7KRP - chains A and B of the 6 polymer chains in the assembly; structure by electron microscopy, 3.20 A resolution.

[Chain A]
Name: RNA-directed RNA polymerase
From: Severe acute respiratory syndrome coronavirus 2
Notes: EC 2.7.7.48
UniProtKB: P0DTD1 (R1AB_SARS2); residues 1-932 here correspond to UniProt positions 4393-5324 (UniProt number = residue number + 4392)
Chain sequence (932 residues; numbered 1 to 932; the number before each row is that of its first residue):
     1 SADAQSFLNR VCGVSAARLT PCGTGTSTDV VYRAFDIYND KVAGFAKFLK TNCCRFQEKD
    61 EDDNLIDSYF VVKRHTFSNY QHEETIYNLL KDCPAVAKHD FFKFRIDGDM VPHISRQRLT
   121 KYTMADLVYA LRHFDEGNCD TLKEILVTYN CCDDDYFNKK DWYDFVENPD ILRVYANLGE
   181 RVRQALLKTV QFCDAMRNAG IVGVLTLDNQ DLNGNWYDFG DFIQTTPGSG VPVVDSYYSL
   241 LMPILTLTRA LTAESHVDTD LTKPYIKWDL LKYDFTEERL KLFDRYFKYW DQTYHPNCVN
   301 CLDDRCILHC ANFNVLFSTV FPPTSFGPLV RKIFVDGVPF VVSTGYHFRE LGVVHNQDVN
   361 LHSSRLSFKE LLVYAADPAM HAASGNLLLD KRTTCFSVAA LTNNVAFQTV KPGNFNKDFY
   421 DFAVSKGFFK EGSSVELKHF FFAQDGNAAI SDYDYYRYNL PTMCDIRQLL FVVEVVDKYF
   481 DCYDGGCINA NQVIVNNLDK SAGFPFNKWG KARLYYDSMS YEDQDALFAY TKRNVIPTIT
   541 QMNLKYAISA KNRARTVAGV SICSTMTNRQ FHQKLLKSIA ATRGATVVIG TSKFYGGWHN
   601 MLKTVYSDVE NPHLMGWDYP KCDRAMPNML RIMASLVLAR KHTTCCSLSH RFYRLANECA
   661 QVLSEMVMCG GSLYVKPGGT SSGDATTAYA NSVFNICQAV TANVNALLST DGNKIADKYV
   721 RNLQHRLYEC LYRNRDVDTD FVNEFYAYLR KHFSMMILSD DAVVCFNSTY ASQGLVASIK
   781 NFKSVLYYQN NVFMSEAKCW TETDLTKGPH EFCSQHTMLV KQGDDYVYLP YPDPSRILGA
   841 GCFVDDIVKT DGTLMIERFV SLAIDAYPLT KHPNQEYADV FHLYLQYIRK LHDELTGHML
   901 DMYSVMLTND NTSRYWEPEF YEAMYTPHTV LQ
Unresolved in the structure: 1-2, 930-932
Bound ions: Mg2+: Asn209, Asp218 (together with ADP); Zn2+ site 1: His295, Cys301, Cys306, Cys310; Zn2+ site 2: Cys487, His642, Cys645, Cys646
Small-molecule neighbours:
  - chapso (1N7), molecule 1: Arg197, Gly230, Val231, Lys288, Tyr289, Trp290, Asp291
  - chapso (1N7), molecule 2: Val202, Val204, Asp221, Ile223, Val233, Arg733
  - chapso (1N7), molecule 3: Tyr903, Ser904, Val905
  - ADP: Phe35, Lys50, Asn52, Cys53, Lys73, Arg74, His75, Asn79, Arg116, Asp208, Asn209, Tyr217, Asp218, Gly220
Curated features (UniProtKB/Swiss-Prot):
  - region: Lys545 to Arg555 (Interaction with RMP Remdesivir), Thr582 to Pro620 (RdRp Palm N-ter)
  - active site: Ser759, Asp760, Asp761
  - binding site (Mn(2+)): Asn209, Asp218
  - binding site (Zn(2+)): His295, Cys301, Cys306, Cys310, Cys487, His642, Cys645, Cys646
  - site: Gln932 (Cleavage)
Reported in the primary citation:
  - binding site for the 40-nt RNA strand: Lys545, Lys551, Arg553, Arg555
  - catalytic residues: Asp760 (citing earlier work)
  - mutagenesis - D760A: increased binding to BTC scaffolds

[Chain B]
Name: Non-structural protein 8
From: Severe acute respiratory syndrome coronavirus 2
UniProtKB: P0DTD1 (R1AB_SARS2); residues 1-198 here correspond to UniProt positions 3943-4140 (UniProt number = residue number + 3942)
Chain sequence (199 residues; numbered 0 to 198; the number before each row is that of its first residue; numbering starts at 0):
     0 MAIASEFSSL PSYAAFATAQ EAYEQAVANG DSEVVLKKLK KSLNVAKSEF DRDAAMQRKL
    60 EKMADQAMTQ MYKQARSEDK RAKVTSAMQT MLFTMLRKLD NDALNNIINN ARDGCVPLNI
   120 IPLTTAAKLM VVIPDYNTYK NTCDGTTFTY ASALWEIQQV VDADSKIVQL SEISMDNSPN
   180 LAWPLIVTAL RANSAVKLQ
Unresolved in the structure: 0-5, 192-198
Construct notes: initiating methionine (0)
Curated features (UniProtKB/Swiss-Prot):
  - site: Gln198 (Cleavage)

[Chain A / chain B interface]
Contacting residue pairs (102):
  Asp269(A) - Arg111(B)  salt bridge
  Leu270(A) - Ile119(B)
  Leu270(A) - Thr123(B)
  Leu271(A) - Asn109(B)
  Leu271(A) - Val115(B)  hydrophobic
  Leu271(A) - Ile119(B)  hydrophobic
  Tyr273(A) - Asp112(B)  hydrogen bond
  Tyr273(A) - Cys114(B)
  Tyr273(A) - Pro116(B)  hydrophobic
  Pro323(A) - Asn118(B)
  Thr324(A) - Pro116(B)
  Thr324(A) - Asn118(B)
  Thr324(A) - Ile119(B)
  Ser325(A) - Pro116(B)
  Phe326(A) - Pro116(B)
  Phe326(A) - Asn118(B)
  Pro328(A) - Pro116(B)
  Pro328(A) - Leu117(B)  hydrogen bond (backbone-backbone)
  Leu329(A) - Val115(B)
  Val330(A) - Gly113(B)
  Val330(A) - Cys114(B)
  Val330(A) - Val115(B)  hydrogen bond (backbone-backbone)
  Val330(A) - Leu117(B)  hydrophobic
  Val330(A) - Ile120(B)  hydrophobic
  Arg331(A) - Asp112(B)
  Arg331(A) - Cys114(B)  hydrogen bond
  Lys332(A) - Asn104(B)
  Lys332(A) - Ile107(B)
  Val338(A) - Leu95(B)  hydrophobic
  Pro339(A) - Leu95(B)
  Phe340(A) - Leu91(B)  hydrophobic
  Phe340(A) - Leu95(B)  hydrophobic
  Val341(A) - Leu98(B)  hydrophobic
  Thr344(A) - Cys114(B)
  Phe368(A) - Arg80(B)
  Phe368(A) - Val83(B)  hydrophobic
  Phe368(A) - Thr84(B)
  Phe368(A) - Met87(B)  hydrophobic
  Leu371(A) - Thr84(B)
  Leu371(A) - Met87(B)  hydrophobic
  Leu371(A) - Gln88(B)
  Leu371(A) - Leu91(B)  hydrophobic
  Tyr374(A) - Leu91(B)
  Ala375(A) - Met90(B)  hydrophobic
  Pro378(A) - Leu117(B)
  Ala379(A) - Leu117(B)  hydrophobic
  Met380(A) - Met94(B)  hydrophobic
  Met380(A) - Leu95(B)
  Ala382(A) - Leu117(B)  hydrophobic
  Ala382(A) - Pro121(B)
  Ala383(A) - Leu98(B)
  Ala383(A) - Ile120(B)  hydrophobic
  Ser384(A) - Met94(B)
  Ser384(A) - Leu98(B)
  Asn386(A) - Lys127(B)
  Asn386(A) - Met129(B)
  Leu387(A) - Leu122(B)  hydrophobic
  Leu387(A) - Ala125(B)
  Leu387(A) - Lys127(B)  hydrogen bond (backbone-backbone)
  Leu387(A) - Leu128(B)
  Leu387(A) - Met129(B)  hydrogen bond (backbone-backbone)
  Leu387(A) - Tyr149(B)  hydrophobic
  Leu387(A) - Trp154(B)  hydrophobic
  Leu388(A) - Met129(B)
  Leu389(A) - Leu128(B)
  Leu389(A) - Met129(B)  hydrogen bond (backbone-backbone)
  Leu389(A) - Val130(B)
  Leu389(A) - Val131(B)  hydrogen bond (backbone-backbone)
  Leu389(A) - Thr141(B)
  Leu389(A) - Tyr149(B)  hydrophobic
  Asp390(A) - Val131(B)
  Lys391(A) - Val131(B)  hydrogen bond (backbone-backbone)
  Lys391(A) - Pro133(B)
  Lys391(A) - Thr137(B)
  Arg392(A) - Val131(B)
  Phe396(A) - Asn118(B)
  Val398(A) - Pro121(B)
  Ala400(A) - Met129(B)  hydrophobic
  Thr402(A) - Met129(B)
  Asn403(A) - Lys127(B)
  Asn403(A) - Met129(B)
  Asn404(A) - Met129(B)
  Val405(A) - Met129(B)  hydrophobic
  Val405(A) - Val131(B)  hydrophobic
  Val405(A) - Ile185(B)  hydrophobic
  Phe407(A) - Ala162(B)
  Phe407(A) - Pro183(B)  hydrophobic
  Phe407(A) - Ile185(B)  hydrophobic
  Asn447(A) - Pro183(B)
  Lys508(A) - Met90(B)  hydrogen bond
  Trp509(A) - Val83(B)  hydrophobic
  Trp509(A) - Ala86(B)
  Trp509(A) - Met87(B)  hydrophobic
  Trp509(A) - Met90(B)  hydrophobic
  Leu514(A) - Lys79(B)
  Tyr515(A) - Val83(B)  hydrophobic
  Asp517(A) - Ser76(B)  hydrogen bond (backbone-side chain)
  Ser518(A) - Arg80(B)  hydrogen bond (backbone-side chain)
  Asp523(A) - Arg80(B)  salt bridge
  Met666(A) - Leu117(B)  hydrophobic
  Met666(A) - Asn118(B)
  Val675(A) - Asn118(B)
Other interface residues (no listed pair), chain A (61 interface residues in all): Gly327, Leu366, Leu372, His381, Gly385, Ala399, Pro505, Phe506
Other interface residues (no listed pair), chain B (49 interface residues in all): Phe92, Lys97, Asn100, Leu103, Ile106, Ala110

[Overview]
The interface between chain A and chain B involves 61 residues on one side and 49 on the other, with 12
hydrogen bonds and 2 salt bridges. Polar contacts include Asp269(A)-Arg111(B), Asp523(A)-Arg80(B) and
Tyr273(A)-Asp112(B). The paper reports the catalytic residue Asp760(A); D760A of chain A increases binding to
BTC scaffolds.
Chain A is RNA-directed RNA polymerase and chain B is Non-structural protein 8, both from Severe acute
respiratory syndrome coronavirus 2; the structure, Structure of SARS-CoV-2 backtracked complex complex bound
to nsp13 helicase - BTC (local refinement), was determined by electron microscopy together with 7KRN and 7KRO
from the same study.
